Entry 2WTU (X-ray diffraction, 3.40 A resolution); this record covers chains B and E of the 4 polymer chains in the assembly.

# Chain B
Protein: DNA mismatch repair protein muts
Organism: Escherichia coli
UniProt: P23909 (MUTS_ECOLI); residues 1-800 here = UniProt positions 1-800
Sequence (800 residues; row label = number of the first residue in the row):
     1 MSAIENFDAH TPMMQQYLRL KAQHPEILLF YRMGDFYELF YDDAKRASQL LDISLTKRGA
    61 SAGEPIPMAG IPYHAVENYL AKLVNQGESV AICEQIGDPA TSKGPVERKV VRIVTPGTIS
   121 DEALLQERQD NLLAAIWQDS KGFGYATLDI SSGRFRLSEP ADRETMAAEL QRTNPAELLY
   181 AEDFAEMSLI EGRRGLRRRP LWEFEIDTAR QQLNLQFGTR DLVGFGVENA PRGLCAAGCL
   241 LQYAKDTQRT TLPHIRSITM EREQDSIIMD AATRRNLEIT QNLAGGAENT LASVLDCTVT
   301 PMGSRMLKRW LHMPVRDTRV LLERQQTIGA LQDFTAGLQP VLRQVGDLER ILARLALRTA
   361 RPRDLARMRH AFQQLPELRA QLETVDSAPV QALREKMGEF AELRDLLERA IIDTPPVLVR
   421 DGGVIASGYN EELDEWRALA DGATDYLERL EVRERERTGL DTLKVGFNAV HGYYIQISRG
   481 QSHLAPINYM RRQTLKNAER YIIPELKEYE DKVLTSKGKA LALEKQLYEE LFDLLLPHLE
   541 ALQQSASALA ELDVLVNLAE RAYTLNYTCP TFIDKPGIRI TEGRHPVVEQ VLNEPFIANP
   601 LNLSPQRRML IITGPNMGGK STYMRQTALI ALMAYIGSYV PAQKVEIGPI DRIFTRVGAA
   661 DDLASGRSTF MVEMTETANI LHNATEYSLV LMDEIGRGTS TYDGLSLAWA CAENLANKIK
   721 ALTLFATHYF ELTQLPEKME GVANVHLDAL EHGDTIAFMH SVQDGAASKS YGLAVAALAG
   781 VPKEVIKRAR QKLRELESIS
Disordered / not traced: 1-35, 55-66, 95-109
UniProt features mapped onto this chain:
  - binding site (ATP): Gly614 to Ser621
Reported in the primary citation:
  - conformationally variable residues (order/disorder transition): Ala659 to Phe670
  - mutagenesis - D693N (K1 2ATP 0.42 mm), D693V: decreased binding to ATP
  - mutagenesis - D693N: abolished binding to [gamma-32P]ATP
  - mutagenesis - D693N, D693V: decreased catalytic activity on ATP
  - mutagenesis - D693N (1.9 min-1): unchanged catalytic activity on 10 mm magnesium
  - mutagenesis - D693N: increased catalytic activity on higher metal ion concentrations
  - mutagenesis - D693V: abolished binding to MutL
  - mutagenesis - D693N: decreased binding to MutL

# Chain E
Molecule: 16-nt DNA strand
Sequence (16 nucleotides; each row starts with the number of its first residue):
     1 AGCTGCCAAG CACCAG

# Interface between chain B and chain E
Pairs across the interface - 9 pairs, chain B then chain E:
  Asp461(B) with DG16(E), phosphate contact
  Asn468(B) with DG5(E), phosphate contact; DC6(E), phosphate contact
  Ala469(B) with DG5(E), hydrogen bond to the phosphate
  Leu495(B) with DC6(E), phosphate contact; DC7(E), phosphate contact
  Lys496(B) with DC7(E), hydrogen bond to the phosphate; DA8(E), salt bridge to the phosphate
  Arg500(B) with DC6(E), salt bridge to the phosphate
Other interface residues (no listed pair), chain B (7 interface residues in all): Val470

# In short
The interface between chain B and chain E involves 7 residues on one side and 5 on the other, with 2 hydrogen
bonds and 2 salt bridges. Polar contacts include Ala469(B)-DG5(E), Lys496(B)-DC7(E) and Lys496(B)-DA8(E). From
the paper: D693N and D693V of chain B reduce binding to ATP; conformational variability at Ala659(B).
Chain B is DNA mismatch repair protein muts (Escherichia coli) and chain E is a 16-nt DNA strand; the
structure, Crystal structure of Escherichia coli MutS in complex with a 16 basepair oligo containing an A.A
..., was determined by X-ray diffraction together with 3K0S from the same study.
